PDB entry 7BRQ | X-ray diffraction, 1.40 A resolution | chain A

Chain A:
Protein: Reticulophagy regulator 1, Gamma-aminobutyric acid receptor-associated protein
Organism: Homo sapiens
UniProt: chimeric construct of Q9H6L5, O95166: residues 3-21 from Q9H6L5 (RETR1_HUMAN) positions 450-468 (UniProt number = residue number + 447); residues 22-137 from O95166 positions 1-116 (UniProt number = residue number - 21)
Chain sequence (137 residues; row label = number of the first residue in the row):
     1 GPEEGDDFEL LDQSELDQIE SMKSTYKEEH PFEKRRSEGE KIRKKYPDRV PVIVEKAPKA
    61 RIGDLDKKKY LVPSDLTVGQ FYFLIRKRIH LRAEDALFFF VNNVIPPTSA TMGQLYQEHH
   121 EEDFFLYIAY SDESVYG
Disordered / not traced: 1-5
Construct notes: expression tag (1-2); engineered mutation S24 (Phe3 in O95166), T25 (Val4 in O95166)
Swiss-Prot annotation at these positions:
  - region: M22 to R43 (Interaction with beta-tubulin), A57 to I89 (Interaction with GABRG2), K69 to L71 (Interaction with LIR (LC3 nteracting Region) motif of ATG3)
  - motif: D6 to L11 (LIR motif)
  - site: E38 (Interaction with LIR (LC3 nteracting Region) motif of ATG3), R49 (Interaction with LIR (LC3 nteracting Region) motif of ATG3), G137 (Cleavage)
  - lipidation: G137 (Phosphatidylethanolamine amidated glycine)

Summary:
Chain A is Reticulophagy regulator 1, Gamma-aminobutyric acid receptor-associated protein (Homo sapiens); the
structure, Crystal structure of human FAM134B LIR fused to human GABARAP, was determined by X-ray diffraction,
deposited together with 7BRN, 7BRT and 7BRU.
